PDB entry 5CPJ | X-ray diffraction, 3.15 A resolution | chains E and J of the 10 polymer chains in the assembly

== Chain E ==
Protein: Histone H3.1
From: Homo sapiens
Reference sequence: P68431 (H31_HUMAN); residues 0-135 here correspond to UniProt positions 1-136 (UniProt number = residue number + 1)
Sequence (139 residues; numbered -3 to 135; the number before each row is that of its first residue; numbers below 1 keep their minus sign (Gly-3 is residue -3)):
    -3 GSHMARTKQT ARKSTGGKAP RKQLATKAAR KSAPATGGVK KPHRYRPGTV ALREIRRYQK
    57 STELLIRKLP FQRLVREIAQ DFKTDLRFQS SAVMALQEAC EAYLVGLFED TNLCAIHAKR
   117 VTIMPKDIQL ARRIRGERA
Not modelled in the structure: -3 to 37, 135
Differences from the reference sequence: expression tag (-3 to -1)
UniProt features mapped onto this chain:
  - modified residue: Arg2 (Asymmetric dimethylarginine), Thr3 (Phosphothreonine), Lys4 (Allysine), Gln5 (5-glutamyl dopamine), Thr6 (Phosphothreonine), Arg8 (Citrulline), Lys9 (N6,N6,N6-trimethyllysine), Ser10 (ADP-ribosylserine), Thr11 (Phosphothreonine), Lys14 (N6-(2-hydroxyisobutyryl)lysine), Arg17 (Asymmetric dimethylarginine), Lys18 (N6-(2-hydroxyisobutyryl)lysine), Lys23 (N6-(2-hydroxyisobutyryl)lysine), Arg26 (Citrulline), Lys27 (N6,N6,N6-trimethyllysine), Ser28 (ADP-ribosylserine), Lys36 (N6,N6,N6-trimethyllysine), Lys37 (N6-methyllysine), Tyr41 (Phosphotyrosine), Lys56 (N6,N6,N6-trimethyllysine) and 8 more in UniProt
  - lipidation: Lys18 (N6-decanoyllysine)

== Chain J ==
Molecule: 146-nt DNA strand
Sequence (146 nucleotides; each row starts with the number of its first residue):
     1 ATCAGATTCC ATTCGAATCC ATTCGAAAAT GATTACATTC GAATCCATTC GAAGATTCCA
    61 TTTGAGCCTG TTCGAAAATT CCATTTGAGT CCAACCAATG ATTCCATTCA TTTCCATTCA
   121 ATGATTCCAT TCGAATCCAT TTGGAT
Modified positions: 5CM (5-methyl-2'-deoxy-cytidine-5'-monophosphate) at position 14, 5CM (5-methyl-2'-deoxy-cytidine-5'-monophosphate) at position 24, 5CM (5-methyl-2'-deoxy-cytidine-5'-monophosphate) at position 40, 5CM (5-methyl-2'-deoxy-cytidine-5'-monophosphate) at position 50, 5CM (5-methyl-2'-deoxy-cytidine-5'-monophosphate) at position 73, 5CM (5-methyl-2'-deoxy-cytidine-5'-monophosphate) at position 132

== Interface between chain E and chain J ==
Residue-residue contacts - 23 pairs, chain E then chain J:
  His39(E) with DG144(J), sugar contact
  Tyr41(E) with DG143(J), phosphate contact; DG144(J), phosphate contact
  Arg42(E) with DC68(J), hydrogen bond to the phosphate; DT69(J), salt bridge to the phosphate; DG144(J), hydrogen bond to the phosphate
  Pro43(E) with DT69(J), sugar contact
  Thr45(E) with DG144(J), hydrogen bond to the phosphate
  Arg63(E) with DA60(J), hydrogen bond to the phosphate; DT61(J), salt bridge to the phosphate
  Arg72(E) with DG51(J), salt bridge to the phosphate
  Arg83(E) with 5CM_50(J), hydrogen bond to the base; DG51(J), hydrogen bond to the sugar
  Phe84(E) with 5CM_50(J), sugar contact; DG51(J), hydrogen bond to the phosphate
  Gln85(E) with 5CM_50(J), phosphate contact
  Ser86(E) with 5CM_50(J), phosphate contact
  Arg116(E) with DT71(J), phosphate contact
  Val117(E) with DG70(J), phosphate contact; DT71(J), hydrogen bond to the phosphate
  Thr118(E) with DT71(J), hydrogen bond to the phosphate
  Met120(E) with DT71(J), phosphate contact; DT72(J), phosphate contact
Also at the interface, not in a pair above, chain E (18 interface residues in all): Arg40, Lys115, Lys122
Also at the interface, not in a pair above, chain J (12 interface residues in all): DA145

== Summary ==
18 residues of chain E and 12 residues of chain J are in contact, with 9 hydrogen bonds and 3 salt bridges.
Among the polar pairs are Arg83(E)-5CM_50(J), Arg83(E)-DG51(J) and Arg42(E)-DC68(J).
Here chain E is Histone H3.1 (Homo sapiens) and chain J is a 146-nt DNA strand. Entry 5CPJ (Nucleosome
containing methylated Sat2R DNA) was determined by X-ray diffraction, deposited together with 5CPI and 5CPK.
